PDB entry 6O5B | electron microscopy, 3.60 A resolution | chains G and H of the 12 polymer chains in the assembly

Chain G:
Name: Calcium uniporter protein, mitochondrial
From: Homo sapiens
UniProt: Q8NE86 (MCU_HUMAN); residues 1-351 here = UniProt positions 1-351
Sequence (351 residues; each row starts with the number of its first residue):
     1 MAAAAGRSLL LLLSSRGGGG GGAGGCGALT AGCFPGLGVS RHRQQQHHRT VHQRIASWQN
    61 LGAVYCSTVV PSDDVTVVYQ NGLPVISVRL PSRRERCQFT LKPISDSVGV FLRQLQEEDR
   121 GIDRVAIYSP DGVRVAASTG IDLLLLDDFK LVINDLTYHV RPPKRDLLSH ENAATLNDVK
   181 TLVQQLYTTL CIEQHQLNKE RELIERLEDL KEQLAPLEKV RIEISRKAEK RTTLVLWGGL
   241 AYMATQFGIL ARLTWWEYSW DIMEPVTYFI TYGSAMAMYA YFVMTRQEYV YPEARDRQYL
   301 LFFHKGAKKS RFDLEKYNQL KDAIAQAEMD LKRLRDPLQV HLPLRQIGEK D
Unresolved in the structure: 1-74, 165-176, 337-351
Bound ions: Ca2+: E264 (shared with 1 residue of chain A; 1 residue of chain C; 1 residue of chain E)
Curated features (UniProtKB/Swiss-Prot):
  - region: T285 to V290 (Juxtamembrane helix)
  - motif: W260 to Y268 (Selectivity filter)
  - binding site (Ca(2+)): E264
  - modified residue: S57 (Phosphoserine), S92 (Phosphoserine), C97 (S-glutathionyl cysteine), K332 (N6-acetyllysine)
What the authors report for this chain:
  - mutagenesis - D123R: abolished binding to dimerization of HsMCU
  - post-translational modification sites: C97 (citing earlier work)

Chain H:
Name: Essential MCU regulator, mitochondrial
From: Homo sapiens
UniProt: Q9H4I9 (EMRE_HUMAN); numbering as in UniProt (aligned over 1-107)
Sequence (107 residues; numbered 1 to 107; the number before each row is that of its first residue):
     1 MASGAARWLV LAPVRSGALR SGPSLRKDGD VSAAWSGSGR SLVPSRSVIV TRSGAILPKP
    61 VKMSFGLLRV FSIVIPFLYV GTLISKNFAA LLEEHDIFVP EDDDDDD
Unresolved in the structure: 1-47, 96-107
Curated features (UniProtKB/Swiss-Prot):
  - motif: G81 to S85 (GXXXX[G/A/S])

How chain G and chain H interact:
Residue-residue contacts (24):
  W237(G) - M63(H)  hydrophobic
  W237(G) - R69(H)
  W237(G) - V70(H)  hydrophobic
  W237(G) - I73(H)  hydrophobic
  L240(G) - V70(H)  hydrophobic
  L240(G) - I73(H)  hydrophobic
  L240(G) - V74(H)  hydrophobic
  A241(G) - F77(H)  hydrophobic
  A244(G) - V74(H)  hydrophobic
  A244(G) - F77(H)
  A244(G) - L78(H)
  T245(G) - F77(H)  hydrogen bond (side chain-backbone)
  T245(G) - G81(H)
  F247(G) - L78(H)  hydrophobic
  G248(G) - G81(H)
  G248(G) - T82(H)
  I249(G) - G81(H)  hydrogen bond (backbone-backbone)
  I249(G) - I84(H)  hydrophobic
  R252(G) - T82(H)  hydrogen bond (side chain-backbone)
  R252(G) - S85(H)
  R252(G) - K86(H)
  L253(G) - S85(H)
  Y258(G) - L92(H)
  Y258(G) - E93(H)
Interface residues without a listed pair, chain H (15 interface residues in all): L83

Summary:
11 residues of chain G face 15 of chain H across their interface, with 3 hydrogen bonds. Polar contacts
include T245(G)-F77(H), R252(G)-T82(H) and I249(G)-G81(H). From UniProt: Ca2+-binding residue E264(G) on chain
G. The paper reports that D123R of chain G abolishes binding to dimerization of HsMCU; a modification site at
C97(G).
Chain G is Calcium uniporter protein, mitochondrial and chain H is Essential MCU regulator, mitochondrial,
both from Homo sapiens; the structure, Monomer of a cation channel, was determined by electron microscopy
together with 6O58 from the same study.
